3DFO - chains B and C of the 4 polymer chains in the assembly; structure by X-ray diffraction, 1.94 A resolution.

Chain B (and C):
Protein: Fructose-bisphosphate aldolase A
From: Oryctolagus cuniculus
Notes: EC 4.1.2.13; chain C of this document is another copy of the same molecule, construct and numbering; everything in this record applies to it too
Reference sequence: P00883 (ALDOA_RABIT); residues 1-363 here correspond to UniProt positions 2-364 (UniProt number = residue number + 1)
Sequence (363 residues; each row starts with the number of its first residue):
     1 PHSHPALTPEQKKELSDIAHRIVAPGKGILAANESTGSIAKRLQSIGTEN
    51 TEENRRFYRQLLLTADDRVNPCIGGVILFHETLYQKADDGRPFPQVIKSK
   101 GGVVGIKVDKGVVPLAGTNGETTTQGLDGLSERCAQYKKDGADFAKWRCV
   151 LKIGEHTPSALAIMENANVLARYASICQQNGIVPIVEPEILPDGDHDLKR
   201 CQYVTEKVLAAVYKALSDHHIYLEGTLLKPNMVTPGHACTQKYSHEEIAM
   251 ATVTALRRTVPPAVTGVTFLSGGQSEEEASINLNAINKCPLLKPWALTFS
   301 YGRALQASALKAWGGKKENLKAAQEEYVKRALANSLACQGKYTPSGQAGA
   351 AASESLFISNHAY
Unresolved in the structure: 346-358 (chain C: 347-358)
Sequence notes: engineered mutation Asn33 (Asp34 in P00883)
Covalent attachments: 1,3-dihydroxyacetonephosphate (13P) linked to Lys229
Ligand contacts: 1,3-dihydroxyacetonephosphate (13P): Ala31, Asn33, Ile77, Lys146, Glu187, Leu270, Ser271, Gly272, Ser300, Tyr301, Gly302, Arg303
Curated features (UniProtKB/Swiss-Prot):
  - active site: Glu187 (Proton acceptor), Lys229 (Schiff-base intermediate with dihydroxyacetone-P)
  - binding site (beta-D-fructose 1,6-bisphosphate): Arg42, Ser271 to Gly273, Ser300, Arg303
  - site: Cys72 (Essential for substrate cleavage), Lys107 (Essential for substrate cleavage), Lys146 (Alkylation inactivates the enzyme), His361 (Alkylation inactivates the enzyme), Tyr363 (Necessary for preference for fructose 1,6-bisphosphate over fructose 1-phosphate)
  - modified residue: Thr8 (Phosphothreonine), Ser35 (Phosphoserine), Ser38 (Phosphoserine), Lys41 (N6-acetyllysine), Ser45 (Phosphoserine), Lys98 (N6-(2-hydroxyisobutyryl)lysine), Lys107 (N6-acetyllysine), Lys110 (N6-acetyllysine), Ser131 (Phosphoserine), Lys146 (N6-(2-hydroxyisobutyryl)lysine), Ser271 (Phosphoserine), Lys311 (N6-malonyllysine), Lys329 (N6-acetyllysine), Asn360 (Deamidated asparagine)
  - cross-link: Lys41 (Glycyl lysine isopeptide (Lys-Gly) (interchain with G-Cter in SUMO1))

Interface between chain B and chain C:
Pairs across the interface (68):
  Pro1(B) with Thr157(C); Pro158(C); Arg200(C), hydrogen bond (backbone-side chain); Val204(C)
  His2(B) with Gly154(C); Glu155(C), hydrogen bond (side chain-backbone); Arg200(C), hydrogen bond; Tyr203(C), hydrogen bond (backbone-side chain)
  Ser3(B) with Tyr203(C)
  Pro9(B) with His361(C)
  Lys12(B) with His361(C); Tyr363(C), hydrogen bond (side chain-backbone)
  Lys13(B) with His361(C)
  Ser16(B) with His361(C)
  Gly154(B) with His2(C)
  Glu155(B) with His2(C), hydrogen bond (backbone-side chain)
  His156(B) with Pro1(C)
  Thr157(B) with Pro1(C)
  Pro158(B) with Pro1(C)
  Arg200(B) with Pro1(C), hydrogen bond (side chain-backbone); His2(C), hydrogen bond
  Tyr203(B) with His2(C); Ser3(C); His220(C)
  Val204(B) with Pro1(C)
  Lys207(B) with Ser217(C), hydrogen bond (side chain-backbone); His220(C), hydrogen bond
  Ala210(B) with Lys214(C); Ser217(C)
  Ala211(B) with Lys214(C)
  Lys214(B) with Ala210(C); Ala211(C); Lys214(C)
  Ser217(B) with Lys207(C), hydrogen bond (backbone-side chain); Ala210(C)
  His220(B) with Tyr203(C); Lys207(C), hydrogen bond
  Tyr222(B) with Arg258(C); His361(C)
  Leu223(B) with Arg258(C)
  Glu224(B) with Arg258(C), salt bridge
  Arg257(B) with Pro261(C); Pro262(C), hydrogen bond (side chain-backbone); Ala263(C), hydrogen bond (backbone-backbone)
  Arg258(B) with Tyr222(C); Leu223(C); Glu224(C), salt bridge; Pro261(C); Ala263(C)
  Val260(B) with Pro262(C)
  Pro261(B) with Arg257(C); Arg258(C)
  Pro262(B) with Arg257(C), hydrogen bond (backbone-side chain); Val260(C); Pro294(C), hydrophobic; Trp295(C), hydrophobic
  Ala263(B) with Arg257(C), hydrogen bond (backbone-backbone); Arg258(C)
  Leu292(B) with Pro294(C), hydrophobic
  Pro294(B) with Pro262(C), hydrophobic; Leu292(C)
  Trp295(B) with Pro262(C), hydrophobic
  His361(B) with Pro9(C); Lys12(C); Lys13(C); Ser16(C); Tyr222(C), hydrogen bond
  Tyr363(B) with Lys12(C), hydrogen bond (backbone-side chain)
Also at the interface, not in a pair above, chain B (39 interface residues in all): Asp17, Thr254, Thr259, Ala362
Also at the interface, not in a pair above, chain C (38 interface residues in all): His156, Thr254, Thr259, Ala362

In short:
The interface between chain B and chain C involves 39 residues on one side and 38 on the other; the contacts
include 18 hydrogen bonds and 2 salt bridges. Among the polar pairs are Glu224(B)-Arg258(C), Pro1(B)-Arg200(C)
and His2(B)-Glu155(C). Covalently linked 1,3-dihydroxyacetonephosphate: at Lys229(B).
Both chains are Fructose-bisphosphate aldolase A (Oryctolagus cuniculus). Entry 3DFO (Dihydroxyacetone
phosphate Schiff base and enamine intermediates in D33N mutant fructose-1,6-bisphosphate aldolase from rabbit
muscle) was determined by X-ray diffraction together with 3DFN, 3DFP, 3DFQ, 3DFS and 3DFT from the same study.
